PDB entry 7AIC | electron microscopy, 5.00 A resolution (low resolution: residue-level contacts below are approximate; hydrogen-bond / salt-bridge calls are withheld) | chains A and B of the 5 polymer chains in the assembly

Chain A (and B):
Protein: DNA mismatch repair protein MutS
Source organism: Escherichia coli (strain K12)
Notes: chain B of this document is another copy of the same molecule, construct and numbering; everything in this record applies to it too
UniProtKB: P23909 (MUTS_ECOLI); numbering as in UniProt (aligned over 1-853)
Sequence (853 residues; each row starts with the number of its first residue):
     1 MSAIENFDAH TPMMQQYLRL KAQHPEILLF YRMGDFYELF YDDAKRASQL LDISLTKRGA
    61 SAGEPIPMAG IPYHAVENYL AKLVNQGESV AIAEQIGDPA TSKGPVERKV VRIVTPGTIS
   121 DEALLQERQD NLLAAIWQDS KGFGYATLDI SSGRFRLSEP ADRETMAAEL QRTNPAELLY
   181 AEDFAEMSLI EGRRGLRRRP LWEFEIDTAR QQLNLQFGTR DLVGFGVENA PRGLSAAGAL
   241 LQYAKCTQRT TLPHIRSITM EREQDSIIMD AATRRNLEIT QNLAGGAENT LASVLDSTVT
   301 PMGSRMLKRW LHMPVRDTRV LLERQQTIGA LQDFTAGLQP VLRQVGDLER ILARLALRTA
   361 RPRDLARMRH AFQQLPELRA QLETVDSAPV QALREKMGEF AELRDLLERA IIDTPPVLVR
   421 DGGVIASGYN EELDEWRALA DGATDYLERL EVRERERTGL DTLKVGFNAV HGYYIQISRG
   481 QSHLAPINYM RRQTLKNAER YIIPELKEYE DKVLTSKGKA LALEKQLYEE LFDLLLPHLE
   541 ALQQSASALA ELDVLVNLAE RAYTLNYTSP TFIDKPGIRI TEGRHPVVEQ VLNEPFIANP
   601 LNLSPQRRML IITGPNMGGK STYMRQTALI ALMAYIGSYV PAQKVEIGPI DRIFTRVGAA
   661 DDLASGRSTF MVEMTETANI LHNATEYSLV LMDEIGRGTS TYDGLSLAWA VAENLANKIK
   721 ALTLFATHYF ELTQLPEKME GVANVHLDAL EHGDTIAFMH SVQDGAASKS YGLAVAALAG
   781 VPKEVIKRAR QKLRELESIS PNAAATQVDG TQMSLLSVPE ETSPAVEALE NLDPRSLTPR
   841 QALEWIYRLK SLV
Unresolved in the structure: 1-127, 660-671, 801-853 (chain B: 1-127, 660-669, 801-853)
Sequence notes: engineered mutation Ala93 (Cys in P23909), Ser235 (Cys in P23909), Ala239 (Cys in P23909), Cys246 (Asp in P23909), Ser297 (Cys in P23909), Ser569 (Cys in P23909), Val711 (Cys in P23909), Arg835 (Asp in P23909)
Swiss-Prot annotation at these positions:
  - binding site (ATP): Gly614 to Ser621
Small-molecule neighbours: AMP-PNP (ANP; phosphoaminophosphonic acid-adenylate ester): Leu592, Glu594, Pro595, Phe596, Ile597, Asn599, Pro615, Asn616, Met617, Gly618, Gly619, Lys620, Ser621, Thr622, Arg625, His728, His760

Chain A / chain B interface:
Pairs across the interface (101; chain A residue first):
  Gly218(A) - Leu778(B)
  Thr219(A) - Leu778(B)
  Thr219(A) - Gly780(B)
  Arg220(A) - Leu778(B)
  Arg256(A) - Glu784(B)
  Arg420(A) - Arg420(B)
  Asn468(A) - Lys519(B)
  Ala469(A) - Lys519(B)
  Ala469(A) - Ala522(B)
  Val470(A) - Lys519(B)
  Val470(A) - Ala522(B)
  Val470(A) - Gln526(B)
  His471(A) - Glu432(B)
  His471(A) - Trp436(B)
  His471(A) - Lys519(B)
  Gly472(A) - Lys519(B)
  Arg492(A) - Trp436(B)
  Glu510(A) - Lys519(B)
  Leu514(A) - Thr515(B)
  Lys519(A) - Asp511(B)
  Ala522(A) - Lys507(B)
  Lys525(A) - Ala469(B)
  Lys525(A) - Val470(B)
  Glu529(A) - His471(B)
  Glu529(A) - Arg491(B)
  Gly614(A) - Thr699(B)
  Pro615(A) - Thr699(B)
  Asn616(A) - Phe670(B)
  Asn616(A) - Thr699(B)
  Met617(A) - Met671(B)
  Arg656(A) - Arg697(B)
  Ala659(A) - Leu283(B)
  Val672(A) - Met617(B)
  Met674(A) - Ala779(B)
  Met674(A) - Val781(B)
  His682(A) - Gly780(B)
  His682(A) - Pro782(B)
  Glu694(A) - Arg697(B)
  Arg697(A) - Glu694(B)
  Arg697(A) - Arg697(B)
  Gly698(A) - Asn616(B)
  Gly698(A) - His728(B)
  Thr699(A) - Pro615(B)
  Thr699(A) - Asn616(B)
  Thr699(A) - His728(B)
  Thr699(A) - Ser770(B)
  Thr699(A) - Tyr771(B)
  Thr699(A) - Gly772(B)
  Ser700(A) - Ser770(B)
  Thr701(A) - Thr701(B)
  Tyr702(A) - Leu796(B)
  Tyr702(A) - Ser800(B)
  Asp703(A) - Gly772(B)
  Leu705(A) - Leu796(B)
  Ser706(A) - Ala789(B)
  Ser706(A) - Lys792(B)
  Ser706(A) - Leu793(B)
  Ser706(A) - Leu796(B)
  Leu707(A) - Val785(B)
  His728(A) - Gly698(B)
  His728(A) - Thr699(B)
  Ser770(A) - Thr699(B)
  Ser770(A) - Ser700(B)
  Ser770(A) - Asp703(B)
  Tyr771(A) - Thr699(B)
  Gly772(A) - Phe670(B)
  Gly772(A) - Thr699(B)
  Gly772(A) - Asp703(B)
  Gly772(A) - Leu707(B)
  Val775(A) - Phe670(B)
  Ala776(A) - Leu707(B)
  Ala777(A) - Gly218(B)
  Leu778(A) - Gly218(B)
  Leu778(A) - Thr219(B)
  Leu778(A) - Arg220(B)
  Ala779(A) - Gly224(B)
  Ala779(A) - Met674(B)
  Ala779(A) - Thr675(B)
  Ala779(A) - Ala678(B)
  Gly780(A) - Thr219(B)
  Gly780(A) - Ala678(B)
  Gly780(A) - His682(B)
  Val781(A) - Ala678(B)
  Val781(A) - Leu681(B)
  Pro782(A) - Arg256(B)
  Pro782(A) - His682(B)
  Lys783(A) - Arg256(B)
  Glu784(A) - Arg256(B)
  Val785(A) - Ala710(B)
  Lys787(A) - Arg256(B)
  Arg788(A) - Trp709(B)
  Arg788(A) - Glu713(B)
  Ala789(A) - Ser706(B)
  Lys792(A) - Ser706(B)
  Lys792(A) - Trp709(B)
  Leu793(A) - Tyr702(B)
  Leu793(A) - Asp703(B)
  Leu793(A) - Ser706(B)
  Leu796(A) - Tyr702(B)
  Leu796(A) - Ser706(B)
  Ser800(A) - Tyr702(B)
Interface residues without a listed pair, chain A (72 interface residues in all): Asp221, Ala284, Arg358, Phe467, Thr515, Glu594, Thr675, Thr677, Ala678, Leu681, Trp709, Ala710, Leu773
Interface residues without a listed pair, chain B (70 interface residues in all): Asp221, Phe225, Gln281, Leu523, Gly614, Gly658, Leu705, Asn714, Ala776, Arg788, Glu797, Ile799

Overview:
72 residues of chain A and 70 residues of chain B are in contact. Ligands of chain A: AMP-PNP. UniProt lists 8
ATP-binding residues on chain A.
Chain A and chain B are both DNA mismatch repair protein MutS (Escherichia coli (strain K12)); the structure,
MutS-MutL in clamp state (kinked clamp domain), was determined by electron microscopy, deposited together with
7AI5, 7AI6, 7AI7 and 7AIB.
